7NL9 - chains a and d of the 15 polymer chains in the assembly; structure by electron microscopy, 2.86 A resolution.

== Chain a ==
Molecule: ATP synthase subunit a
Organism: Mycolicibacterium smegmatis (strain ATCC 700084 / mc(2)155)
UniProt: A0R206 (A0R206_MYCS2); numbering as in UniProt (aligned over 1-252)
Chain sequence (252 residues; row label = number of the first residue in the row):
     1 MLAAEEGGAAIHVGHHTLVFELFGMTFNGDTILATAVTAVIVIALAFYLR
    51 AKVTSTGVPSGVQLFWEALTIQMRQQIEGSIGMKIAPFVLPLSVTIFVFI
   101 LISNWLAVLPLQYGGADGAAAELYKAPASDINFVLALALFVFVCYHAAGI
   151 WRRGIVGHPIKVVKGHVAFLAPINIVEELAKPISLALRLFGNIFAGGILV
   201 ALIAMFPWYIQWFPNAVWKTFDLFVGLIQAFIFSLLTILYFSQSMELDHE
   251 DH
Disordered / not traced: 1-9, 248-252

== Chain d ==
Molecule: ATP synthase subunit b-delta
Organism: Mycolicibacterium smegmatis MC2 155
UniProt: A0R203 (ATPFD_MYCS2); residue numbers follow UniProt; this construct covers 1-445
Chain sequence (445 residues; numbered 1 to 445; the number before each row is that of its first residue):
     1 MSIFIGQLIGFAVIAFIIVKWVVPPVRTLMRNQQEAVRAALAESAEAAKK
    51 LADADAMHAKALADAKAESEKVTEEAKQDSERIAAQLSEQAGSEAERIKA
   101 QGAQQIQLMRQQLIRQLRTGLGAEAVNKAAEIVRAHVADPQAQSATVDRF
   151 LSELEQMAPSSVVIDTAATSRLRAASRQSLAALVEKFDSVAGGLDADGLT
   201 NLADELASVAKLLLSETALNKHLAEPTDDSAPKVRLLERLLSDKVSATTL
   251 DLLRTAVSNRWSTESNLIDAVEHTARLALLKRAEIAGEVDEVEEQLFRFG
   301 RVLDAEPRLSALLSDYTTPAEGRVALLDKALTGRPGVNQTAAALLSQTVG
   351 LLRGERADEAVIDLAELAVSRRGEVVAHVSAAAELSDAQRTRLTEVLSRI
   401 YGRPVSVQLHVDPELLGGLSITVGDEVIDGSIASRLAAAQTGLPD
Disordered / not traced: 62-445
Reported in the primary citation:
  - conformationally variable residues (domain motion): Q34 to L41

== Interface between chain a and chain d ==
Pairs across the interface - 32 pairs, chain a then chain d:
  T56(a) with L41(d)
  G57(a) with L41(d)
  V58(a) with R38(d)
  P59(a) with Q34(d), hydrogen bond (backbone-side chain); V37(d)
  L64(a) with Q33(d); Q34(d)
  V108(a) with F11(d)
  P110(a) with Q7(d); F11(d)
  Q112(a) with F4(d); Q7(d)
  Y113(a) with I3(d); F4(d), hydrophobic
  G114(a) with I3(d)
  A120(a) with I3(d), hydrophobic
  A204(a) with I3(d)
  W208(a) with S2(d); G6(d); I9(d), hydrophobic
  Q211(a) with I3(d), hydrogen bond (side chain-backbone); Q7(d)
  W212(a) with G6(d); I9(d), hydrophobic; G10(d); V13(d), hydrophobic
  N215(a) with Q7(d)
  A216(a) with G10(d); I14(d)
  K219(a) with Q7(d); I14(d)
  T220(a) with I14(d)
Other interface residues (no listed pair), chain a (25 interface residues in all): S55, S60, G61, L109, L111, L223
Other interface residues (no listed pair), chain d (19 interface residues in all): M1, I5, I18, M30

== In short ==
Chain a and chain d form an interface of 25 and 19 residues respectively, with 2 hydrogen bonds. Polar pairs
include P59(a)-Q34(d) and Q211(a)-I3(d). From the paper: conformational variability at Q34(d).
Chain a is ATP synthase subunit a (Mycolicibacterium smegmatis (strain ATCC 700084 / mc(2)155)) and chain d is
ATP synthase subunit b-delta (Mycolicibacterium smegmatis MC2 155); the structure, Mycobacterium smegmatis ATP
synthase Fo state 3, was determined by electron microscopy together with 7NJK, 7NJL, 7NJM, 7NJN, 7NJO, 7NJP
and 20 further entries from the same study.
